Entry 6N06 (electron microscopy, 3.40 A resolution); this record covers chains B and GF of the 39 polymer chains in the assembly.

[Chain B]
Protein: Microcompartments protein
From: Haliangium ochraceum DSM 14365
Reference sequence: D0LHE3 (D0LHE3_HALO1); residues 1-205 here = UniProt positions 1-205
Chain sequence (205 residues; each row starts with the number of its first residue):
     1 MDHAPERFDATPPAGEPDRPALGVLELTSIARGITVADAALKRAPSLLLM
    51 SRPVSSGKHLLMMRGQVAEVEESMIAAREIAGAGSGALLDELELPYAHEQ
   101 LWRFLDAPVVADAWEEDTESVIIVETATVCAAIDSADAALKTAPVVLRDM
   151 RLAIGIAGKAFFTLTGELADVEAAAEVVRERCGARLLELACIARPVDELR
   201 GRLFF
Not modelled in the structure: 1-4

[Chain GF]
Protein: Microcompartments protein
From: Haliangium ochraceum DSM 14365
Reference sequence: D0LID5 (D0LID5_HALO1); residue numbers follow UniProt; this construct covers 1-99
Chain sequence (99 residues; row label = number of the first residue in the row):
     1 MADALGMIEVRGFVGMVEAADAMVKAAKVELIGYEKTGGGYVTAVVRGDV
    51 AAVKAATEAGQRAAERVGEVVAVHVIPRPHVNVDAALPLGRTPGMDKSA
Not modelled in the structure: 1, 94-99

[Interface between chain B and chain GF]
Residue-residue contacts - 10 pairs, chain B then chain GF:
  Glu-119(B) / Lys-28(GF)
  Glu-119(B) / Ala-52(GF)
  Glu-167(B) / Asp-49(GF)
  Leu-168(B) / Ala-51(GF)
  Leu-168(B) / Ala-52(GF)  hydrophobic
  Ala-193(B) / Ala-26(GF)
  Arg-194(B) / Val-24(GF)  hydrogen bond (side chain-backbone)
  Arg-194(B) / Ala-26(GF)
  Arg-194(B) / Ala-27(GF)  hydrogen bond (side chain-backbone)
  Arg-194(B) / Lys-28(GF)
Other interface residues (no listed pair), chain B (6 interface residues in all): Ala-169
Other interface residues (no listed pair), chain GF (10 interface residues in all): Lys-25, Val-29, Ala-55

[Overview]
6 residues of chain B face 10 of chain GF across their interface; the contacts include 2 hydrogen bonds. Polar
contacts include Arg-194(B)/Val-24(GF) and Arg-194(B)/Ala-27(GF).
Chain B is Microcompartments protein and chain GF is Microcompartments protein, both from Haliangium ochraceum
DSM 14365; the structure, Cryo-EM structure of the HO BMC shell: BMC-T1 in the assembled shell, was determined
by electron microscopy together with 6MZU, 6MZV, 6MZX, 6MZY, 6N07, 6N09, 6N0F and 6N0G from the same study.
